8UB4 - chains C and D of the 10 polymer chains in the assembly; structure by electron microscopy, 2.90 A resolution.

Chain C (and D):
Name: Cell division control protein 48
Organism: Saccharomyces cerevisiae
Notes: EC 3.6.4.6; chain D of this document is another copy of the same molecule, construct and numbering; everything in this record applies to it too
UniProtKB: P25694 (CDC48_YEAST); numbering as in UniProt (aligned over 1-835)
Sequence (835 residues; each row starts with the number of its first residue):
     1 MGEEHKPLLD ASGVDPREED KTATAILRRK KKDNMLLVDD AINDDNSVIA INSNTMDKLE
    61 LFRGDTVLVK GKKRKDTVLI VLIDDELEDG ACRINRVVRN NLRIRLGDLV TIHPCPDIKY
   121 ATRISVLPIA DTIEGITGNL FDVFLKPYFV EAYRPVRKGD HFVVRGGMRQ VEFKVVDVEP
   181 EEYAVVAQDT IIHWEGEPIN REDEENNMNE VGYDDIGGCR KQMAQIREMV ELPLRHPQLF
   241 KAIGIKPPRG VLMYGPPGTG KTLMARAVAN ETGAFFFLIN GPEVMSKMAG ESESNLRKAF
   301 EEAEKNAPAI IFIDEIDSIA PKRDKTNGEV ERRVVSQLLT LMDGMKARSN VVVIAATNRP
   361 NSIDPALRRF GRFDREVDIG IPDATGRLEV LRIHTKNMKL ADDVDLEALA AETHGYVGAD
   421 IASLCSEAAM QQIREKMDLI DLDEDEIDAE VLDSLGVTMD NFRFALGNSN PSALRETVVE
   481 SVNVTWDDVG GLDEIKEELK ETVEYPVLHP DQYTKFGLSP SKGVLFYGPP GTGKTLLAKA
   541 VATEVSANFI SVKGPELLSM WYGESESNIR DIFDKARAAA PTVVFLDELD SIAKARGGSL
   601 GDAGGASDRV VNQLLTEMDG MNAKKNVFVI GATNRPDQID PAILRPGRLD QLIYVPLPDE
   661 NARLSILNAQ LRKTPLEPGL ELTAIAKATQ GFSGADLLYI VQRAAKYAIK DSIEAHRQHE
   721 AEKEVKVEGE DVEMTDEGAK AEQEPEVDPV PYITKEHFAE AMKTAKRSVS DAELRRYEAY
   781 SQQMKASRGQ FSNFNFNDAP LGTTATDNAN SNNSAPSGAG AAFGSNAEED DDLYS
Not modelled in the structure: 1-210, 723-747, 789-835 (chain D: 1-210, 441-447, 723-747, 797-835)
Ion coordination: Mg2+ site 1: Thr262 (together with 08T); Mg2+ site 2: Thr535 (together with 08T)
Residues lining bound ligands:
  - 08T ([[[(2R,3S,4R,5R)-5-(6-aminopurin-9-yl)-3,4-bis(oxidanyl)oxolan-2-yl]methoxy-oxidanyl-phosphoryl]oxy-oxidanyl-phosphoryl]oxy-tris(fluoranyl)beryllium), molecule 1: Asp215, Ile216, Gly217, Pro256, Pro257, Gly258, Thr259, Gly260, Lys261, Thr262, Leu263, Glu315, Asn358, Val390, His394, Val417, Gly418, Ala419
  - 08T, molecule 2: Asp343, Arg369, Arg372
  - 08T, molecule 3: Asp488, Val489, Gly490, Leu492, Pro530, Gly531, Thr532, Gly533, Lys534, Thr535, Leu536, Glu588, Asn634, Ile666, Gln670, Gly694, Ala695, Leu698
  - 08T: Asp619, Arg645, Arg648
UniProt features mapped onto this chain:
  - binding site (ATP): Pro257 to Leu263, Asn358, His394, Gly531 to Leu536
  - modified residue: Ser472 (Phosphoserine), Ser519 (Phosphoserine), Thr735 (Phosphothreonine), Ser770 (Phosphoserine)
  - cross-link (Glycyl lysine isopeptide (Lys-Gly)): Lys305 (interchain with G-Cter in ubiquitin), Lys322 (interchain with G-Cter in ubiquitin), Lys346 (interchain with G-Cter in ubiquitin), Lys522 (interchain with G-Cter in ubiquitin), Lys539 (interchain with G-Cter in ubiquitin), Lys594 (interchain with G-Cter in ubiquitin), Lys673 (interchain with G-Cter in ubiquitin)
Reported in the primary citation:
  - binding site for Substrate: Lys287 to Ala289, Met560 to Tyr562
  - self-association interface (contacts with another copy of this molecule); pairs are residue here / residue on that copy: Leu232-Ile433 (hydrophobic contact), Ile243-Ile433 (hydrophobic contact), Tyr505-Ile709 (hydrophobic contact), Tyr513-Ile709 (hydrophobic contact), Phe516-Ile709 (hydrophobic contact)
  - catalytic residues: Glu315, Arg369, Arg372, Glu588, Arg645, Arg648 (citing earlier work)
  - binding site for 08T: Arg369, Arg372, Arg645, Arg648

How chain C and chain D interact:
Contacting residue pairs (126; chain C residue first):
  Pro257(C) with Arg369(D)
  Gly258(C) with Arg369(D)
  Thr262(C) with Gly344(D); Met345(D)
  Ala265(C) with Met345(D), hydrophobic
  Arg266(C) with Gly344(D), hydrogen bond (side chain-backbone); Met345(D)
  Phe276(C) with Met345(D), hydrophobic
  Leu278(C) with Met345(D), hydrophobic
  Asn280(C) with Thr340(D)
  Pro282(C) with Glu293(D); Arg297(D); Arg333(D); Ser336(D); Gln337(D)
  Met285(C) with Gly290(D); Arg333(D)
  Ser286(C) with Ala289(D)
  Lys287(C) with Met288(D); Ala289(D); Glu291(D)
  Phe312(C) with Met345(D), hydrophobic
  Glu315(C) with Arg323(D), salt bridge; Thr340(D)
  Ser318(C) with Arg333(D); Ser336(D)
  Glu331(C) with Arg333(D), salt bridge
  Asn358(C) with Arg323(D)
  Arg359(C) with Arg323(D), hydrogen bond (side chain-backbone); Arg332(D)
  Asn397(C) with Ile243(D)
  Met398(C) with Ile243(D); Ile245(D), hydrophobic
  Lys399(C) with Ala242(D)
  Ala419(C) with Arg369(D); Phe370(D)
  Ala422(C) with Phe370(D), hydrophobic
  Ser423(C) with Phe370(D)
  Ser426(C) with Lys246(D); Pro248(D)
  Glu427(C) with Arg375(D)
  Ala429(C) with Ile245(D), hydrophobic
  Met430(C) with Glu228(D); Phe240(D), hydrophobic
  Ile433(C) with Leu239(D), hydrophobic; Ile243(D), hydrophobic
  Arg434(C) with Glu228(D), salt bridge
  Leu442(C) with His236(D)
  Asp443(C) with His236(D)
  Glu444(C) with His236(D)
  Ile447(C) with His236(D)
  Leu455(C) with Ile243(D), hydrophobic
  Arg475(C) with Arg368(D), hydrogen bond (side chain-backbone); Phe373(D), hydrogen bond (side chain-backbone); Glu376(D), salt bridge
  Pro530(C) with Pro641(D)
  Lys539(C) with Gly620(D), hydrogen bond (side chain-backbone); Met621(D); Lys624(D)
  Phe549(C) with Met621(D), hydrophobic
  Ser551(C) with Met621(D)
  Lys553(C) with Thr616(D); Glu617(D), salt bridge; Asn622(D), hydrogen bond
  Pro555(C) with Glu566(D); Arg609(D); Gln613(D)
  Glu556(C) with Arg570(D); Gln613(D)
  Leu558(C) with Tyr562(D); Gly563(D); Arg609(D)
  Ser559(C) with Tyr562(D)
  Met560(C) with Trp561(D), hydrophobic; Tyr562(D), hydrogen bond (backbone-backbone)
  Glu588(C) with Arg596(D), salt bridge; Asn612(D); Thr616(D)
  Asp590(C) with Arg596(D), salt bridge; Asn612(D)
  Ser591(C) with Asn612(D)
  Leu600(C) with Leu600(D)
  Gly601(C) with Gly601(D); Asp602(D), hydrogen bond (backbone-backbone)
  Asp602(C) with Asp602(D)
  Ala603(C) with Asp602(D)
  Ala606(C) with Tyr562(D)
  Ser607(C) with Tyr562(D)
  Asn634(C) with Arg596(D), hydrogen bond
  Arg635(C) with Arg596(D)
  Lys673(C) with Phe516(D); Gly517(D)
  Thr674(C) with Phe516(D), hydrogen bond (side chain-backbone); Gly517(D); Leu518(D)
  Glu681(C) with Phe796(D)
  Ile685(C) with Phe794(D), hydrophobic
  Ala695(C) with Pro646(D)
  Asp696(C) with Pro646(D)
  Tyr699(C) with Pro646(D), hydrophobic
  Val701(C) with Leu518(D), hydrophobic
  Gln702(C) with Ser519(D), hydrogen bond; Ser521(D), hydrogen bond
  Ala705(C) with Leu518(D), hydrophobic
  Lys706(C) with Glu498(D), salt bridge; Gln651(D)
  Ala708(C) with Phe516(D), hydrophobic
  Ile709(C) with Gln512(D)
  Lys710(C) with Glu501(D), salt bridge; Tyr505(D)
  Ser712(C) with Gln512(D), hydrogen bond
  Ile713(C) with Tyr505(D), hydrophobic; His509(D)
  Asp748(C) with Lys515(D), salt bridge
  Val750(C) with Lys515(D)
  Ile753(C) with Phe516(D), hydrophobic
  Lys755(C) with Phe796(D)
  Ala759(C) with Phe794(D), hydrophobic
  Met762(C) with Phe791(D)
  Lys763(C) with Phe791(D)
  Ala765(C) with Arg788(D)
  Lys766(C) with Arg788(D)
  Arg767(C) with Ser787(D)
  Ser768(C) with Arg645(D); Pro646(D)
  Glu773(C) with Pro641(D)
Also at the interface, not in a pair above, chain C (113 interface residues in all): Ala269, Glu283, Asp317, Pro321, Thr326, Leu452, Ser472, Glu476, Val479, Val482, Gly531, Thr535, Gly554, Ser565, Asp571, Phe585, Asp587, Lys594, Gly598, Ser599, Val610, Gln670, Pro675, Ala684, Ala688, Arg703, Tyr752, Phe758
Also at the interface, not in a pair above, chain D (82 interface residues in all): Gln238, Gly244, Asp324, Lys325, Glu329, Ala366, Asp374, Tyr513, Pro520, Glu564, Gly605, Asp608, Ala642, Asp650, Gln790

Summary:
113 residues of chain C face 82 of chain D across their interface, with 13 hydrogen bonds and 10 salt bridges.
Polar pairs include Glu315(C)-Arg323(D), Glu331(C)-Arg333(D) and Arg434(C)-Glu228(D). The paper reports
catalytic residues Glu315(C), Arg369(C) and Arg372(C) among others; a binding site for 08T at Arg369(C),
Arg372(C) and Arg645(C) among others.
Both chains are Cell division control protein 48 (Saccharomyces cerevisiae). Entry 8UB4 (Cdc48-Shp1 unfolding
native substrate, consensus structure) was determined by electron microscopy, deposited together with 8U7T,
8U8I, 8U9C, 8U9P, 8U9Q, 8U9Z and 3 further entries.
